PDB entry 6D78 | X-ray diffraction, 2.35 A resolution | chains A and D of the 5 polymer chains in the assembly

# Chain A
Protein: HLA class I histocompatibility antigen, A-2 alpha chain
Organism: Homo sapiens
Reference sequence: P01892 (1A02_HUMAN); residues 1-275 here correspond to UniProt positions 25-299 (UniProt number = residue number + 24)
Chain sequence (276 residues; numbered 0 to 275; the number before each row is that of its first residue; numbering starts at 0):
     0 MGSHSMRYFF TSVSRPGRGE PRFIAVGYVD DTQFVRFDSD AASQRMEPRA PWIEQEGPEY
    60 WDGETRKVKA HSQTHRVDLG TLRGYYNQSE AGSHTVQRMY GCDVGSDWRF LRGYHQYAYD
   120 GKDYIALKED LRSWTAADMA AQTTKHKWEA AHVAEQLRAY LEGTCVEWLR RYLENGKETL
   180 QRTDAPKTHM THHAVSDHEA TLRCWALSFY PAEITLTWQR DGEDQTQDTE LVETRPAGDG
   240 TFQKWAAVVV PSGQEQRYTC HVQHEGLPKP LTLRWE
Disordered / not traced: 0
Sequence notes: initiating methionine (0)
Disulfides: Cys101-Cys164, Cys203-Cys259

# Chain D
Protein: DMF5 alpha chain
Organism: Homo sapiens
Reference sequence: K7N5M3 (K7N5M3_HUMAN); residues 111-199 here correspond to UniProt positions 118-206 (UniProt number = residue number + 7)
Chain sequence (200 residues; row label = number of the first residue in the row; numbering starts at 0):
     0 MKEVEQNSGP LSVPEGAIAS LNCTYSYRGS QSFFWYRQYS GKSPELIMFI YSNGDKEDGR
    60 FTAQLNKASQ YVSLLIRDSQ PSDSATYLCA VNFGGGKLIF GQGTELSVKP NIQNPDPAVY
   120 QLRDSKSSDK SVCLFTDFDS QTNVSQSKDS DVYITDKCVL DMRSMDFKSN SAVAWSNKSD
   180 FACANAFNNS IIPEDTFFPS
Disordered / not traced: 0, 143-150, 185-190
Disulfides: Cys22-Cys88, Cys132-Cys182

# Chain A / chain D interface
Pairs across the interface (20):
  Glu58(A) - Tyr26(D)
  Gly62(A) - Tyr26(D)
  Arg65(A) - Phe92(D)  hydrogen bond (side chain-backbone)
  Arg65(A) - Gly93(D)  hydrogen bond (side chain-backbone)
  Arg65(A) - Gly94(D)
  Arg65(A) - Lys96(D)
  Lys66(A) - Gln30(D)
  Lys66(A) - Gly93(D)
  Lys66(A) - Gly94(D)
  Glu154(A) - Phe48(D)
  Gln155(A) - Tyr50(D)
  Ala158(A) - Tyr50(D)  hydrophobic
  Ala158(A) - Ser51(D)
  Tyr159(A) - Gln30(D)
  Thr163(A) - Gln30(D)
  Thr163(A) - Lys66(D)  hydrogen bond
  Glu166(A) - Asn52(D)  hydrogen bond
  Glu166(A) - Lys66(D)  salt bridge
  Trp167(A) - Gly28(D)
  Arg170(A) - Arg27(D)
Interface residues without a listed pair, chain A (14 interface residues in all): Tyr59, Glu63
The authors on this interface:
  - residue pairs: Gln155(A)-Tyr50(D), Ala158(A)-Tyr50(D)
  - hot spots on chain D (mutagenesis) - Y50F (0.5 kcal/mol), Y50V (1.7 kcal/mol): decreased binding to decameric MART-1/HLA-A2

# In short
14 residues of chain A face 13 of chain D across their interface, with 4 hydrogen bonds and 1 salt bridge.
Polar contacts include Glu166(A)-Lys66(D), Arg65(A)-Phe92(D) and Arg65(A)-Gly93(D). The paper describes
contacts between Gln155(A) and Tyr50(D) and Ala158(A) and Tyr50(D). From the paper: Y50F and Y50V of chain D
reduce binding to decameric MART-1/HLA-A2.
Chain A is HLA class I histocompatibility antigen, A-2 alpha chain and chain D is DMF5 alpha chain, both from
Homo sapiens; the structure, The complex between high-affinity TCR DMF5(alpha-D26Y,beta-L98W) and human Class
I MHC HLA-A2 with the bound MART-1(27-35)peptide, was determined by X-ray diffraction, deposited together with
6DKP.
